PDB entry 1L5S | X-ray diffraction, 2.10 A resolution | chains A and B

[Chain A (and B)]
Name: Glycogen phosphorylase, liver form
From: Homo sapiens
Notes: EC 2.4.1.1; chain B of this document is another copy of the same molecule, construct and numbering; everything in this record applies to it too
UniProt: P06737 (PHS1_HUMAN); residues 0-846 here correspond to UniProt positions 1-847 (UniProt number = residue number + 1)
Sequence (847 residues; numbered 0 to 846; the number before each row is that of its first residue; numbering starts at 0):
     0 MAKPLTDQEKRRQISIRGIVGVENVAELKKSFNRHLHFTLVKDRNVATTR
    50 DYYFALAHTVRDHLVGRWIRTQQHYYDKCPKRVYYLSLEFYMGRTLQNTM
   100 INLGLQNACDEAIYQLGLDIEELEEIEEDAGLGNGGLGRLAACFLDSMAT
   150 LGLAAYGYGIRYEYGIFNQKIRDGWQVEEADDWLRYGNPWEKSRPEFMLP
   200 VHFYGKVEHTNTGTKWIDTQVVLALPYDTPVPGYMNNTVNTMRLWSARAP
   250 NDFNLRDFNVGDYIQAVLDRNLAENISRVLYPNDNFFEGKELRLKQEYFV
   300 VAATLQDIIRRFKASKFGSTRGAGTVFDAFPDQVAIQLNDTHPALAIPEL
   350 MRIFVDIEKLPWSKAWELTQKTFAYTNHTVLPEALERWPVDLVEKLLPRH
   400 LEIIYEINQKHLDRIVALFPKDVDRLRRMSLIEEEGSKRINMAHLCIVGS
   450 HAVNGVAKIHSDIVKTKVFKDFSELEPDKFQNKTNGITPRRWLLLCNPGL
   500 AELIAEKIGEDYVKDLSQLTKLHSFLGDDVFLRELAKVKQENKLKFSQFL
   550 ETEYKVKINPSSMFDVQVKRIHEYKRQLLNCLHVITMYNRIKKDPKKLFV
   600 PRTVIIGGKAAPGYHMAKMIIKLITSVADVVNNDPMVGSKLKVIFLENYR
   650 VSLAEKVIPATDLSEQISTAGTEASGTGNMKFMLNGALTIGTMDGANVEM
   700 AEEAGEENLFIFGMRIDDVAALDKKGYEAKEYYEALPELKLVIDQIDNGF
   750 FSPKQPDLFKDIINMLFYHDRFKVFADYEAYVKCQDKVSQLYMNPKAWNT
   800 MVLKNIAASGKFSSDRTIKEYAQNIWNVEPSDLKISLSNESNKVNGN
Not modelled in the structure: 0-21, 252-260, 317-324, 832-846 (chain B: 0-22, 252-260, 317-324, 831-846)
Curated features (UniProtKB/Swiss-Prot):
  - binding site (AMP): Asp42 to Asn44, Tyr75, Arg309
  - site: Cys108 (Involved in the association of subunits), Cys142 (Involved in the association of subunits), Tyr155 (May be involved in allosteric control)
  - modified residue: Ala1 (N-acetylalanine), Ser14 (Phosphoserine), Lys363 (N6-succinyllysine), Lys469 (N6-acetyllysine), Ser523 (Phosphoserine), Ser560 (Phosphoserine), Ser638 (Phosphoserine), Lys680 (N6-(pyridoxal phosphate)lysine), Lys795 (N6-acetyllysine)
Glycans and other covalent adducts: pyridoxal phosphate (PLP) linked to Lys680
Small-molecule neighbours:
  - cp403700 (700; [5-chloro-1H-indol-2-carbonyl-phenylalaninyl]-azetidine-3-carboxylic acid), molecule 1: Phe37, Thr38, Leu39, Val40, Phe53, His57, Tyr185, Gly186, Asn187, Pro188
  - cp403700 (700), molecule 2: Arg60, Leu63, Val64, Trp67, Pro188, Trp189, Glu190, Lys191, Ser192, Tyr226, Pro229
  - N-acetyl-beta-D-glucopyranosylamine (NBG): Gly135, Leu136, Leu139, Asn284, Asp339, His377, Thr378, Val455, Asn484, Tyr573, Glu672, Ala673, Ser674, Gly675, Thr676
  - pyridoxal phosphate (PLP): Tyr90, Gly134, Gly135, Arg138, Trp491, Val567, Lys568, Lys574, Tyr648, Arg649, Val650, Ala653, Gln665, Glu672, Gly675, Thr676, Gly677, Asn678
  - uric acid (URC): Asn282, Asp283, Phe285, Glu382, Glu572, Ala610, Gly612, Tyr613
From the paper describing this entry:
  - binding site for uric acid: Asn282, Phe285, Glu287, Tyr613
  - post-translational modification sites: Ser14 (citing earlier work)

[Interface between chain A and chain B]
Residue-residue contacts - 74 pairs, chain A then chain B:
  His36(A) with Val64(B); Ile68(B)
  Phe37(A) with Asp61(B)
  Leu39(A) with Lys191(B)
  Val40(A) with Trp67(B), hydrophobic; Ile68(B)
  Lys41(A) with Arg193(B); Glu195(B), salt bridge
  Asp61(A) with Phe37(B)
  Val64(A) with His36(B); Phe37(B), hydrophobic
  Trp67(A) with Val40(B), hydrophobic
  Ile68(A) with Val40(B)
  Tyr163(A) with Val266(B), hydrophobic; Arg269(B), hydrogen bond; Glu273(B)
  Gly164(A) with Tyr262(B)
  Phe166(A) with Tyr262(B)
  Arg171(A) with Asp251(B), salt bridge
  Glu178(A) with Asn250(B); Asp251(B)
  Ala179(A) with Asn250(B), hydrogen bond (backbone-side chain); Arg269(B)
  Asp181(A) with Arg269(B), salt bridge
  Arg184(A) with Leu222(B); Arg247(B); Ala248(B), hydrogen bond (side chain-backbone); Asn250(B); Arg269(B)
  Tyr185(A) with Pro194(B), hydrophobic; Met197(B), hydrophobic
  Lys191(A) with Leu39(B); Val40(B)
  Arg193(A) with Lys41(B)
  Pro194(A) with Tyr185(B), hydrophobic
  Glu195(A) with Lys41(B), salt bridge
  Met197(A) with Tyr185(B), hydrophobic
  Leu222(A) with Arg184(B)
  Arg247(A) with Arg184(B)
  Ala248(A) with Arg184(B), hydrogen bond (backbone-side chain)
  Asn250(A) with Glu178(B); Ala179(B), hydrogen bond (side chain-backbone); Arg184(B), hydrogen bond
  Asp251(A) with Glu178(B)
  Asp261(A) with Lys289(B), salt bridge
  Tyr262(A) with Gly164(B); Phe166(B); Val278(B); Pro281(B), hydrophobic; Pro611(B), hydrophobic
  Ile263(A) with Val278(B), hydrophobic; Tyr280(B), hydrophobic; Pro281(B)
  Val266(A) with Tyr163(B), hydrophobic
  Leu267(A) with Asn274(B); Arg277(B)
  Arg269(A) with Tyr163(B), hydrogen bond; Ala179(B); Asp181(B), salt bridge; Arg184(B)
  Asn270(A) with Asn270(B); Asn274(B), hydrogen bond; Arg277(B)
  Asn274(A) with Leu267(B); Asn270(B), hydrogen bond
  Arg277(A) with Leu267(B); Asn270(B), hydrogen bond
  Val278(A) with Tyr262(B); Ile263(B), hydrophobic; Val266(B), hydrophobic
  Tyr280(A) with Ile263(B), hydrophobic
  Pro281(A) with Tyr262(B), hydrophobic; Ile263(B)
  Pro611(A) with Tyr262(B), hydrophobic
Other interface residues (no listed pair), chain A (52 interface residues in all): Thr38, Asp42, Thr47, Arg60, Gly65, Val176, Glu177, Asp180, Glu273, Leu279, Leu291
Other interface residues (no listed pair), chain B (50 interface residues in all): Thr38, Asp42, Thr47, Arg60, Gly65, Val176, Glu177, Leu224, Leu291

[In short]
The interface between chain A and chain B involves 52 residues on one side and 50 on the other; the contacts
include 10 hydrogen bonds and 6 salt bridges. Polar contacts include Lys41(A)-Glu195(B), Arg171(A)-Asp251(B)
and Asp181(A)-Arg269(B). The paper reports a binding site for uric acid at Asn282(A), Phe285(A) and Glu287(A)
among others; a modification site at Ser14(A).
Chain A and chain B are both Glycogen phosphorylase, liver form (Homo sapiens); the structure, Human liver
glycogen phosphorylase complexed with uric acid, N-Acetyl-beta-D-glucopyranosylamine, and CP-403,700, was
determined by X-ray diffraction, deposited together with 1L5Q, 1L5R and 1L7X.
